8TTB - chains B and C of the 4 polymer chains in the assembly; structure by electron microscopy, 2.77 A resolution.

== Chain B ==
Protein: Serine/threonine-protein phosphatase 2A 55 kDa regulatory subunit B alpha isoform
Source organism: Homo sapiens
Reference sequence: P63151 (2ABA_HUMAN); residue numbers follow UniProt; this construct covers 2-447
Chain sequence (450 residues; row label = number of the first residue in the row; numbers below 1 keep their minus sign (His-2 is residue -2)):
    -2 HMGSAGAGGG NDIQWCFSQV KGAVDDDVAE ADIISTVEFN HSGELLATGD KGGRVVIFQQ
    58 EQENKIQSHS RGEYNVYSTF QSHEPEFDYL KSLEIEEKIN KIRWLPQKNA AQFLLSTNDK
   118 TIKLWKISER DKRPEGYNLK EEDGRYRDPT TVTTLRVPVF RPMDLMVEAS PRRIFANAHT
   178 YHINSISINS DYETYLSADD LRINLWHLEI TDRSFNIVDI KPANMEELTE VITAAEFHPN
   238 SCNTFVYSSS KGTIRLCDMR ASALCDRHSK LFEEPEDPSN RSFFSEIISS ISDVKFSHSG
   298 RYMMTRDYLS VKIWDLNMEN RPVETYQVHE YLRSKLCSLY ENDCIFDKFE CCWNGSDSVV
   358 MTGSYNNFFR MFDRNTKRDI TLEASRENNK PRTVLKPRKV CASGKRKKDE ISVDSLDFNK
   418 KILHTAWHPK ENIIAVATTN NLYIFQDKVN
Unresolved in the structure: -2 to 7, 61-65, 273-277, 400-402, 447
Construct notes: expression tag (-2 to 1)
Curated features (UniProtKB/Swiss-Prot):
  - modified residue: Ala2 (N-acetylalanine)

== Chain C ==
Protein: Serine/threonine-protein phosphatase 2A catalytic subunit alpha isoform
Source organism: Homo sapiens
Notes: EC 3.1.3.16
Reference sequence: P67775 (PP2AA_HUMAN); residue numbers follow UniProt; this construct covers 1-309
Chain sequence (311 residues; row label = number of the first residue in the row; numbers below 1 keep their minus sign (Gly-1 is residue -1)):
    -1 GHMDEKVFTK ELDQWIEQLN ECKQLSESQV KSLCEKAKEI LTKESNVQEV RCPVTVCGDV
    59 HGQFHDLMEL FRIGGKSPDT NYLFMGDYVD RGYYSVETVT LLVALKVRYR ERITILRGNH
   119 ESRQITQVYG FYDECLRKYG NANVWKYFTD LFDYLPLTAL VDGQIFCLHG GLSPSIDTLD
   179 HIRALDRLQE VPHEGPMCDL LWSDPDDRGG WGISPRGAGY TFGQDISETF NHANGLTLVS
   239 RAHQLVMEGY NWCHDRNVVT IFSAPNYCYR CGNQAAIMEL DDTLKYSFLQ FDPAPRRGEP
   299 HVTRRTPDYF L
Unresolved in the structure: -1 to 1
Construct notes: expression tag (-1 to 0)
Modified / non-standard residues: Leu309 (methyl L-leucinate; MLL)
Curated features (UniProtKB/Swiss-Prot):
  - active site: His118 (Proton donor)
  - binding site (Mn(2+)): Asp57, His59, Asp85, Asn117, His167, His241
  - binding site (Zn(2+)): Asp57, His59, Asp85
  - binding site (Fe(3+)): Asp85, Asn117, His167, His241
  - modified residue: Tyr307 (Phosphotyrosine)
  - natural variant: Gly60 (G60V: In HJS3; uncertain significance), Asp88 (D88G: In HJS3), Gln122 (Q122H: In HJS3), Tyr127 (Y127C: In HJS3), Asp131 (D131H: In HJS3), His191 (H191R: In HJS3), Asp223 (D223H: In HJS3; D223V: In HJS3), Tyr265 (Y265C: In HJS3), Phe308 (F308FF: In HJS3)
  - mutagenesis: Asp85 (D85N: Loss of phosphatase activity)
Ion coordination: Zn2+: Asp57, His59, Asp85; Fe ion: Asp85, Asn117, His167, His241
What the authors report for this chain:
  - catalytic residues: Arg89, Arg214, Arg268 (proposed by the authors, not directly observed)
  - conformationally variable residues (order/disorder transition): Arg294 to Leu309

== Chain B / chain C interface ==
Pairs across the interface - 44 pairs, chain B then chain C:
  Phe84(B) - Val126(C)
  Tyr86(B) - Arg89(C)  hydrogen bond (backbone-side chain)
  Tyr86(B) - Val126(C)
  Tyr86(B) - Tyr127(C)  hydrophobic
  Tyr86(B) - Gly128(C)
  Leu87(B) - Arg89(C)
  Leu87(B) - Tyr91(C)
  Leu87(B) - Cys266(C)
  Leu87(B) - Arg268(C)  hydrogen bond (backbone-side chain)
  Lys88(B) - Arg268(C)
  Ser89(B) - Arg89(C)
  Ser89(B) - Tyr127(C)
  Ala173(B) - His299(C)  hydrogen bond (backbone-side chain)
  Asn174(B) - His299(C)
  Ala175(B) - Val300(C)
  Asn201(B) - Val300(C)
  Leu202(B) - Tyr307(C)  hydrogen bond (backbone-side chain)
  Leu202(B) - Phe308(C)  hydrophobic
  Trp203(B) - His299(C)
  His204(B) - Tyr307(C)
  Ile207(B) - Tyr307(C)  hydrophobic
  Thr208(B) - His299(C)
  Asp209(B) - His299(C)  hydrogen bond (backbone-side chain)
  Arg210(B) - His299(C)
  Arg210(B) - Asp306(C)  salt bridge
  Ser211(B) - His299(C)  hydrogen bond (backbone-backbone)
  Ser211(B) - Val300(C)
  Ser211(B) - Thr301(C)  hydrogen bond (backbone-backbone)
  Ser211(B) - Tyr307(C)
  Phe212(B) - Thr301(C)
  Phe212(B) - Arg302(C)
  Phe212(B) - Arg303(C)
  Phe212(B) - Thr304(C)
  Phe212(B) - Pro305(C)
  Phe212(B) - Tyr307(C)
  Asn213(B) - Val300(C)
  Asn213(B) - Thr301(C)  hydrogen bond (backbone-backbone)
  Asn213(B) - Arg302(C)  hydrogen bond
  Ile214(B) - Arg302(C)  hydrogen bond (backbone-side chain)
  Asp216(B) - Arg302(C)
  Met256(B) - Phe308(C)  hydrophobic
  Ala260(B) - Thr304(C)
  Leu261(B) - Arg302(C)
  Asp263(B) - Arg302(C)  salt bridge
Other interface residues (no listed pair), chain B (27 interface residues in all): Thr191, Val215
Other interface residues (no listed pair), chain C (19 interface residues in all): Gly90, Tyr267

== Summary ==
27 residues of chain B and 19 residues of chain C are in contact, with 10 hydrogen bonds and 2 salt bridges.
Polar contacts include Arg210(B)-Asp306(C), Asp263(B)-Arg302(C) and Tyr86(B)-Arg89(C). From the paper:
catalytic residues Arg89(C), Arg214(C) and Arg268(C); conformational variability at Arg294(C).
Chain B is Serine/threonine-protein phosphatase 2A 55 kDa regulatory subunit B alpha isoform and chain C is
Serine/threonine-protein phosphatase 2A catalytic subunit alpha isoform, both from Homo sapiens; the
structure, Cryo-EM structure of the PP2A:B55-ARPP19 complex, was determined by electron microscopy (same
publication as 8TWE, 8TWI and 8SO0).
